7C88 - chains L and M of the 3 polymer chains in the assembly; structure by X-ray diffraction, 2.00 A resolution.

[Chain L]
Molecule: JS003 Light chain
Source organism: Mus musculus
Amino-acid sequence (214 residues; row label = number of the first residue in the row):
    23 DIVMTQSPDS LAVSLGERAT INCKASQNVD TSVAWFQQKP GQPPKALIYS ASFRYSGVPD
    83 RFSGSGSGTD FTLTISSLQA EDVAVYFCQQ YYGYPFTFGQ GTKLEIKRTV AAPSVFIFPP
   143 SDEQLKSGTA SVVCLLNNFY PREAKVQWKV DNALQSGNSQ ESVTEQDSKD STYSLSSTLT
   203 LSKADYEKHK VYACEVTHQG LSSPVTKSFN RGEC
Unresolved in the structure: 235-236
Disulfide bonds: C45-C110, C156-C216

[Chain M]
Molecule: Programmed cell death 1 ligand 1
Source organism: Homo sapiens
Reference sequence: Q9NZQ7 (PD1L1_HUMAN); numbering as in UniProt (aligned over 1-136)
Amino-acid sequence (136 residues; row label = number of the first residue in the row):
     1 MRIFAVFIFM TYWHLLNAFT VTVPKDLYVV EYGSNMTIEC KFPVEKQLDL AALIVYWEME
    61 DKNIIQFVHG EEDLKVQHSS YRQRARLLKD QLSLGNAALQ ITDVKLQDAG VYRCMISYGG
   121 ADYKRITVKV NAPYNK
Unresolved in the structure: 1-18, 135-136
Disulfide bonds: C40-C114

[Interface between chain L and chain M]
Residue-residue contacts - 6 pairs, chain L then chain M:
  Y114(L) - F19(M)  hydrogen bond (side chain-backbone)
  Y114(L) - G120(M)
  Y114(L) - A121(M)  hydrogen bond (backbone-backbone)
  G115(L) - G119(M)
  Y116(L) - I54(M)  hydrophobic
  Y116(L) - S117(M)  hydrogen bond (backbone-side chain)
Other interface residues (no listed pair), chain L (6 interface residues in all): I24, Q49, P117
Other interface residues (no listed pair), chain M (7 interface residues in all): H69

[Overview]
6 residues of chain L and 7 residues of chain M are in contact, with 3 hydrogen bonds. Polar pairs include
Y114(L)-F19(M), Y116(L)-S117(M) and Y114(L)-A121(M).
Here chain L is JS003 Light chain (Mus musculus) and chain M is Programmed cell death 1 ligand 1 (Homo
sapiens). Entry 7C88 (Complex structure of JS003 and PD-L1) was determined by X-ray diffraction.
